4K21 - chain A; structure by X-ray diffraction, 1.60 A resolution.

[Chain A]
Name: Canavalia boliviana lectin
Organism: Canavalia boliviana
Chain sequence (237 residues; each row starts with the number of its first residue):
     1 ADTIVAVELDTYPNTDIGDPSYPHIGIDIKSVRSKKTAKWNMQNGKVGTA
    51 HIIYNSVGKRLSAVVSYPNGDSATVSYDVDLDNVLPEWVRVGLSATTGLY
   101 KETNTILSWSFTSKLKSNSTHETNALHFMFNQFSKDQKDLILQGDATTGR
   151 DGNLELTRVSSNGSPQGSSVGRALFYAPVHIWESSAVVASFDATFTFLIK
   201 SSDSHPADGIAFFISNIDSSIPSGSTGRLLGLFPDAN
Metal / ion sites: Mn2+: Glu-8, Asp-10, Asp-19, His-24; Ca2+: Asp-10, Tyr-12, Asn-14, Asp-19
Ligand contacts: 5-bromo-4-chloro-1H-indol-3-yl mannoside (XMM; 5-bromo-4-chloro-1H-indol-3-yl alpha-D-mannopyranoside): Tyr-12, Asn-14, Thr-97, Gly-98, Leu-99, Tyr-100, Ala-207, Asp-208, Thr-226, Gly-227, Arg-228
Reported in the primary citation:
  - Mn2+ coordination: Glu-8, His-24
  - Ca2+ coordination: Asn-14

[Overview]
Ligands of chain A: 5-bromo-4-chloro-1H-indol-3-yl mannoside. The Mn2+ site is built by Glu-8, Asp-10, Asp-19
and His-24. Asp-10, Tyr-12, Asn-14 and Asp-19 form the Ca2+ site. From the paper: Mn2+ coordination by Glu-8
and His-24; Ca2+ coordination by Asn-14.
Chain A is Canavalia boliviana lectin (Canavalia boliviana); the structure, Crystal structure of Canavalia
boliviana lectin in complex with Xman, was determined by X-ray diffraction (same publication as 4K1Y, 4K1Z and
4K20).
